Entry 5FJA (electron microscopy, 4.65 A resolution (low resolution: residue-level contacts below are approximate; hydrogen-bond / salt-bridge calls are withheld)); this record covers chains B and J of the 17 polymer chains in the assembly.

[Chain B]
Protein: DNA-directed RNA polymerase III subunit RPC2
Organism: Saccharomyces cerevisiae
Notes: EC 2.7.7.6
UniProt: P22276 (RPC2_YEAST); residues 1-1149 here = UniProt positions 1-1149
Chain sequence (1149 residues; each row starts with the number of its first residue):
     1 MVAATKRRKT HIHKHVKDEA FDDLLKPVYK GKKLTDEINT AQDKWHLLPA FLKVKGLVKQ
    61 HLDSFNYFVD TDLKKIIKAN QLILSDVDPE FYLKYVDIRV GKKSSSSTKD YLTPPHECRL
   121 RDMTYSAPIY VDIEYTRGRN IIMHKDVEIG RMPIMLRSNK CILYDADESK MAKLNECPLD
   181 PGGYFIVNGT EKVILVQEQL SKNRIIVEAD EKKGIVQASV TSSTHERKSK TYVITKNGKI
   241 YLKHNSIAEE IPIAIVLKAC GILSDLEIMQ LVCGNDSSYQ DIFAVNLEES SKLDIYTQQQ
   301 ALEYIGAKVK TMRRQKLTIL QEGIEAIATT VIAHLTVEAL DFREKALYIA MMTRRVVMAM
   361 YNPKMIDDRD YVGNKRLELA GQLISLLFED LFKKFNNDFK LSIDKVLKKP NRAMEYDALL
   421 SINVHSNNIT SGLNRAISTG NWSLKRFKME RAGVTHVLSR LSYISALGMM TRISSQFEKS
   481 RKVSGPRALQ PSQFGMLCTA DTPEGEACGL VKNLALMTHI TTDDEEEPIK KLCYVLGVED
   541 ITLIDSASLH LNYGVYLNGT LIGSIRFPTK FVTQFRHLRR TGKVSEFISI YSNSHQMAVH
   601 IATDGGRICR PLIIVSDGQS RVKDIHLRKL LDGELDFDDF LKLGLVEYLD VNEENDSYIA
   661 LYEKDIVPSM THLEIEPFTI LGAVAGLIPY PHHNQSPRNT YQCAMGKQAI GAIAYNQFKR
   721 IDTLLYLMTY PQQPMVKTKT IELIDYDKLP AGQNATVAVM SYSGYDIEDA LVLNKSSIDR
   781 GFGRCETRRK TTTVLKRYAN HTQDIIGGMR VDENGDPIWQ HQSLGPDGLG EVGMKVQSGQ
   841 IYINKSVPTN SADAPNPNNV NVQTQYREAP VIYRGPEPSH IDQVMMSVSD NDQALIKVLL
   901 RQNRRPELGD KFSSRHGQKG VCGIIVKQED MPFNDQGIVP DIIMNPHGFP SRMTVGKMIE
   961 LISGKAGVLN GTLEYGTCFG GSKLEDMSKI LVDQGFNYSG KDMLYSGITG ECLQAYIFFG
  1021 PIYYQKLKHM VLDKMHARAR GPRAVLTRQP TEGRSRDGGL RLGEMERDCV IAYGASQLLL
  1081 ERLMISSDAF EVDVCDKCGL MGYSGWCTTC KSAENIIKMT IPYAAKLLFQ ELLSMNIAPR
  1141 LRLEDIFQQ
Not modelled in the structure: 1-35
UniProt features mapped onto this chain:
  - zinc finger: Cys1095 to Cys1110 (C4-type)
  - binding site (Zn(2+)): Cys1095, Cys1098, Cys1107, Cys1110
Bound ions: Zn2+: Cys1098, Cys1107, Cys1110

[Chain J]
Protein: DNA-directed RNA polymerases I, II, and III subunit rpabc 5
Organism: Saccharomyces cerevisiae
UniProt: P22139 (RPAB5_YEAST); numbering as in UniProt (aligned over 1-70)
Chain sequence (70 residues; row label = number of the first residue in the row):
     1 MIVPVRCFSC GKVVGDKWES YLNLLQEDEL DEGTALSRLG LKRYCCRRMI LTHVDLIEKF
    61 LRYNPLEKRD
Not modelled in the structure: 68-70
UniProt features mapped onto this chain:
  - binding site (Zn(2+)): Cys7, Cys10, Cys45, Cys46
  - cross-link: Lys59 (Glycyl lysine isopeptide (Lys-Gly) (interchain with G-Cter in ubiquitin))
Bound ions: Zn2+: Cys7, Cys10, Cys45, Cys46

[Interface between chain B and chain J]
Residue-residue contacts (47):
  Glu168(B) - Arg62(J)
  Ala172(B) - Arg62(J)
  Asn175(B) - Tyr63(J)
  Glu176(B) - Tyr63(J)
  Cys177(B) - Tyr63(J)
  Pro178(B) - Tyr63(J)
  Ala714(B) - Phe60(J)
  Tyr715(B) - Lys59(J)
  Tyr715(B) - Phe60(J)
  Tyr715(B) - Tyr63(J)
  Asn716(B) - Tyr63(J)
  Gln717(B) - Phe60(J)
  Phe718(B) - Phe60(J)
  Lys719(B) - Tyr63(J)
  Thr729(B) - Met1(J)
  Tyr730(B) - Ile2(J)
  Pro731(B) - Met1(J)
  Pro731(B) - Val54(J)
  Pro731(B) - Leu56(J)
  Gln733(B) - Thr52(J)
  Gln733(B) - Val54(J)
  Asp747(B) - Val54(J)
  Leu749(B) - Leu56(J)
  Pro750(B) - Val54(J)
  Asn754(B) - Arg48(J)
  Ala755(B) - Arg48(J)
  Ser777(B) - Phe8(J)
  Arg780(B) - Cys7(J)
  Arg780(B) - Phe8(J)
  Arg780(B) - Cys10(J)
  Arg780(B) - Gly11(J)
  Gly781(B) - Phe8(J)
  Gln936(B) - Arg43(J)
  Ile938(B) - Cys10(J)
  Ile938(B) - Arg43(J)
  Ile938(B) - Cys45(J)
  Val939(B) - Ser9(J)
  Val968(B) - Tyr44(J)
  Val968(B) - Arg47(J)
  Val968(B) - Leu51(J)
  Leu969(B) - Arg47(J)
  Asn970(B) - Gly33(J)
  Gly971(B) - Glu32(J)
  Gly971(B) - Leu51(J)
  Leu973(B) - Leu51(J)
  Leu973(B) - Thr52(J)
  Phe1019(B) - Tyr44(J)
Interface residues without a listed pair, chain B (43 interface residues in all): Met171, Gln732, Met735, Lys748, Thr756, Ser776, Phe782, Gly967, Thr972, Pro1021
Interface residues without a listed pair, chain J (25 interface residues in all): Pro4, Arg6, Met49

[In short]
43 residues of chain B face 25 of chain J across their interface. Cys1098(B), Cys1107(B) and Cys1110(B)
coordinate Zn2+. From UniProt: 4 Zn2+-binding residues on chain B; 4 Zn2+-binding residues on chain J.
Chain B is DNA-directed RNA polymerase III subunit RPC2 and chain J is DNA-directed RNA polymerases I, II, and
III subunit rpabc 5, both from Saccharomyces cerevisiae; the structure, Cryo-EM structure of yeast RNA
polymerase III at 4.7 A, was determined by electron microscopy, deposited together with 5FJ8 and 5FJ9.
